PDB entry 1E6Z | X-ray diffraction, 1.99 A resolution | chain A

Chain A:
Protein: Chitinase B
Source organism: Serratia marcescens
Notes: EC 3.2.1.14
Reference sequence: Q54276 (Q54276_SERMA); residue numbers follow UniProt; this construct covers 2-499
Amino-acid sequence (498 residues; numbered 2 to 499; the number before each row is that of its first residue):
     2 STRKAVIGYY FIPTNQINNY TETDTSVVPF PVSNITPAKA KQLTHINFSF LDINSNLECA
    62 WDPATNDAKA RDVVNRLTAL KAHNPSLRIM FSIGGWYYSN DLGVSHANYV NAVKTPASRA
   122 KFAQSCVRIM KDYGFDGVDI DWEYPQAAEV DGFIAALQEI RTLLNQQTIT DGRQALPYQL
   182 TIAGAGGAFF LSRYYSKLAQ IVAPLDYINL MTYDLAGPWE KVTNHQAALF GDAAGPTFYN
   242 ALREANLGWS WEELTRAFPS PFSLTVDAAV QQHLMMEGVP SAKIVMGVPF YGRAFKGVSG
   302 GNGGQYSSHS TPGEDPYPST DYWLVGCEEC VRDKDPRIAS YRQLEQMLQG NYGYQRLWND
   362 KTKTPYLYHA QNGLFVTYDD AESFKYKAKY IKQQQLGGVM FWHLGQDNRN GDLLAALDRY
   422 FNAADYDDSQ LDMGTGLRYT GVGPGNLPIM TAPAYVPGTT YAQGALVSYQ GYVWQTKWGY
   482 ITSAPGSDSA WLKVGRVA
Disulfides: Cys328-Cys331
Residues lining bound ligands: NGO (2-methyl-4,5-dihydro-(1,2-dideoxy-alpha-D-glucopyranoso)[2,1-d]-1,3-oxazole): Tyr10, Phe51, Gly96, Trp97, Asp142, Glu144, Ala184, Met212, Tyr214, Asp215, Tyr292, Arg294, Trp403
What the authors report for this chain:
  - catalytic residues: Glu144
  - mutagenesis - Y10F, S93A: decreased catalytic activity
  - conformationally variable residues (side-chain flip): Asp142, Asp316
  - binding site for N-acetylglucosamine: Asp316
  - catalytic residues: Asp140 (proposed by the authors, not directly observed)

In short:
Ligands of chain A: compound NGO. The paper reports catalytic residues Glu144 and Asp140; Y10F and S93A reduce
catalytic activity.
Chain A is Chitinase B (Serratia marcescens); the structure, Chitinase B from serratia marcescens wildtype in
complex with catalytic intermediate, was determined by X-ray diffraction (same publication as 1E6N, 1E6P and
1E6R).
